Entry 1XVG (X-ray diffraction, 1.96 A resolution); this record covers chains B and C of the 6 polymer chains in the assembly.

Chain B:
Protein: Methane monooxygenase component A alpha chain
From: Methylococcus capsulatus
Notes: EC 1.14.13.25; fragment: alpha subunit
Reference sequence: P22869 (MEMA_METCA); residue numbers follow UniProt; this construct covers 1-527
Sequence (527 residues; each row starts with the number of its first residue):
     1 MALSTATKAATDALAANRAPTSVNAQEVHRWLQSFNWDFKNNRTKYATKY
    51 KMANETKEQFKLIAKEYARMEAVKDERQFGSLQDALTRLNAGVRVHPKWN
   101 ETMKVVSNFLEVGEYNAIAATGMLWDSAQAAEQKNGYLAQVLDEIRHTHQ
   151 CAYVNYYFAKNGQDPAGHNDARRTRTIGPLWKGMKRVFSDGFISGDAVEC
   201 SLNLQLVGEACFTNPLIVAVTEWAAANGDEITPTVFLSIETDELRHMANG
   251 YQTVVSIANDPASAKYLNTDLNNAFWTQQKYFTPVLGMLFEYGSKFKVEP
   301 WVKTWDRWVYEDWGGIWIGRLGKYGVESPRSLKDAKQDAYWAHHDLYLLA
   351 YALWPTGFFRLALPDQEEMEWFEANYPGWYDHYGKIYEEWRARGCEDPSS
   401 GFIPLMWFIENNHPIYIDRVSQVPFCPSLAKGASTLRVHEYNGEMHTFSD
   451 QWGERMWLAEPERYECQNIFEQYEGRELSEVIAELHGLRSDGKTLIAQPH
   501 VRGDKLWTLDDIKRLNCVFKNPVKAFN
Disordered / not traced: 1-17
Ion coordination: Fe ion site 1: E114, E144, H147 (together with 2-bromoethanol); Fe ion site 2: E144, E209, E243, H246 (together with 2-bromoethanol)
Ligand contacts:
  - 2-bromoethanol (BRJ), molecule 1: L62, I63, A64, Y67, N135, L138, A139
  - 2-bromoethanol (BRJ), molecule 2: K98, E101, T102, M288, L289, Y292, G293, Y347, F359, L361
  - 2-bromoethanol (BRJ), molecule 3: V105, V106, F109, L110, M184, F188, L216, Y281, F282, V285, L286, L289
  - 2-bromoethanol (BRJ), molecule 4: L110, G113, E114, A117, E144, F188, F192, L204, E209, T213, E243, H246
Curated features (UniProtKB/Swiss-Prot):
  - active site: C151
  - binding site (Fe cation): E114, E144, H147, E209, E243, H246

Chain C:
Protein: Methane monooxygenase component A beta chain
From: Methylococcus capsulatus
Notes: EC 1.14.13.25; fragment: beta subunit
Reference sequence: P18798 (MEMB_METCA); residue numbers follow UniProt; this construct covers 1-389
Sequence (389 residues; row label = number of the first residue in the row):
     1 MSMLGERRRGLTDPEMAAVILKALPEAPLDGNNKMGYFVTPRWKRLTEYE
    51 ALTVYAQPNADWIAGGLDWGDWTQKFHGGRPSWGNETTELRTVDWFKHRD
   101 PLRRWHAPYVKDKAEEWRYTDRFLQGYSADGQIRAMNPTWRDEFINRYWG
   151 AFLFNEYGLFNAHSQGAREALSDVTRVSLAFWGFDKIDIAQMIQLERGFL
   201 AKIVPGFDESTAVPKAEWTNGEVYKSARLAVEGLWQEVFDWNESAFSVHA
   251 VYDALFGQFVRREFFQRLAPRFGDNLTPFFINQAQTYFQIAKQGVQDLYY
   301 NCLGDDPEFSDYNRTVMRNWTGKWLEPTIAALRDFMGLFAKLPAGTTDKE
   351 EITASLYRVVDDWIEDYASRIDFKADRDQIVKAVLAGLK
Disordered / not traced: 1
Ion coordination: Ca2+ site 1 near E222 (its only coordinating residue here); Ca2+ site 2 near D348 (its only coordinating residue here); Ca2+ site 3: D376, D378
Ligand contacts:
  - 2-bromoethanol (BRJ), molecule 1: L102, Q289, I290, Q293
  - 2-bromoethanol (BRJ), molecule 2: E116, N282, Q283, T286, Y287
  - 2-bromoethanol (BRJ), molecule 3: Y119, R122, F123
  - 2-bromoethanol (BRJ), molecule 4: R122, Q125, G126
  - 2-bromoethanol (BRJ), molecule 5: F184, I187, Q191

How chain B and chain C interact:
Pairs across the interface (10; chain B residue first):
  R18(B) with K292(C); D362(C), salt bridge; D366(C), salt bridge
  E76(B) with K111(C), salt bridge
  R88(B) with R9(C)
  N90(B) with M3(C); L4(C)
  V93(B) with M3(C), hydrophobic; L4(C), hydrophobic
  R94(B) with T12(C), hydrogen bond (side chain-backbone)
Interface residues without a listed pair, chain B (8 interface residues in all): L89, Q163
Interface residues without a listed pair, chain C (12 interface residues in all): L11, D13, P14, E365

Overview:
Chain B and chain C form an interface of 8 and 12 residues respectively; the contacts include 1 hydrogen bond
and 3 salt bridges. Polar contacts include R18(B)-D362(C), R18(B)-D366(C) and E76(B)-K111(C). Chain B binds 4
copies of 2-bromoethanol. Chain C binds 5 copies of 2-bromoethanol.
Chain B is Methane monooxygenase component A alpha chain and chain C is Methane monooxygenase component A beta
chain, both from Methylococcus capsulatus; the structure, soluble methane monooxygenase hydroxylase:
bromoethanol soaked structure, was determined by X-ray diffraction, deposited together with 1XU3, 1XU5, 1XVB,
1XVC, 1XVD, 1XVE and 1XVF.
